6RXO - chains A and C; structure by X-ray diffraction, 1.95 A resolution.

== Chain A ==
Name: NAD-dependent protein deacylase
From: Escherichia coli (strain K12)
Notes: EC 3.5.1.-
Reference sequence: P75960 (NPD_ECOLI); residue numbers follow UniProt; this construct covers 40-279
Chain sequence (254 residues; row label = number of the first residue in the row; note: 40 numbers in that range are skipped by the numbering (no residue carries them; nothing is unmodelled there); numbers below 1 keep their minus sign (Met-14 is residue -14)):
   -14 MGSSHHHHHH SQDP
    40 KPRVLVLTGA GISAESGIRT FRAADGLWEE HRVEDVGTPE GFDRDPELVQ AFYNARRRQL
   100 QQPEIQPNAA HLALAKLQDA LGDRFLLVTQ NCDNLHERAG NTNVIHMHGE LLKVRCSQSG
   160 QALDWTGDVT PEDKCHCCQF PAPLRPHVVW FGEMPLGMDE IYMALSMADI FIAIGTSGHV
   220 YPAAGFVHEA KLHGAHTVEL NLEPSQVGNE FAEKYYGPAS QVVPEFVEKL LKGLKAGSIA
Disordered / not traced: -14 to -1, 275-279
Sequence notes: initiating methionine (-14); expression tag (-13 to -1); engineered mutation Gly76 (Ala in P75960), Cys131 (Ile in P75960), Ala161 (Val in P75960)
Ion coordination: Zn2+: Cys155, Cys174, Cys176, Cys177
Swiss-Prot annotation at these positions:
  - active site: His147 (Proton acceptor)
  - binding site (NAD(+)): Gln129, Asn130, Asp132, Gly214 to Ser216, Asn240 to Glu242, Ala258
  - binding site (substrate): Tyr92, Arg95
  - binding site (Zn(2+)): Cys155, Cys174
  - mutagenesis: Tyr92 (Y92F: 42-fold decrease in desuccinylase activity. 3-fold decrease in deacetylase activity), Arg95 (R95M: 100-fold decrease in desuccinylase activity. 3-fold decrease in deacetylase activity)

== Chain C ==
Name: Histone H4
Notes: fragment: H4K16Ac; engineered mutation(s): K16ALY
Reference sequence: P02309 (H4_YEAST); residues 12-22 here correspond to UniProt positions 13-23 (UniProt number = residue number + 1)
Chain sequence (11 residues; each row starts with the number of its first residue):
    12 KGGAKRHRKI L
Disordered / not traced: 12
Modified positions: Lys16 (N~6~-butanoyl-L-lysine; BTK)
Swiss-Prot annotation at these positions:
  - modified residue: Lys12 (N6-acetyl-N6-methyllysine)

== Interface between chain A and chain C ==
Pairs across the interface - 29 pairs, chain A then chain C:
  Trp67(A) - Lys16(C)
  Cys131(A) - Lys16(C)
  His147(A) - Lys16(C)
  Val187(A) - Lys16(C)
  Val188(A) - Lys16(C)
  Trp189(A) - Lys16(C)
  Phe190(A) - Lys16(C)
  Phe190(A) - Arg17(C)
  Phe190(A) - His18(C)
  Gly191(A) - Ala15(C)
  Gly191(A) - Lys16(C)  hydrogen bond (backbone-backbone)
  Glu192(A) - Ala15(C)
  Glu192(A) - Lys16(C)  hydrogen bond (backbone-backbone)
  Met193(A) - Gly14(C)
  Met193(A) - Ala15(C)  hydrophobic
  Pro194(A) - Gly14(C)
  Pro194(A) - Lys16(C)
  Tyr201(A) - Gly13(C)
  His218(A) - Arg17(C)
  His218(A) - His18(C)
  His218(A) - Arg19(C)  hydrogen bond (backbone-backbone)
  Val219(A) - Arg17(C)
  Tyr220(A) - Ala15(C)
  Tyr220(A) - Lys16(C)
  Tyr220(A) - Arg17(C)  hydrogen bond (backbone-backbone)
  Tyr220(A) - Arg19(C)
  Pro221(A) - Gly13(C)
  Pro221(A) - Gly14(C)
  Pro221(A) - Ala15(C)
Also at the interface, not in a pair above, chain A (19 interface residues in all): Phe60, Gly76, Tyr92

== Summary ==
19 residues of chain A face 7 of chain C across their interface, with 4 hydrogen bonds. The backbones
hydrogen-bond at Gly191(A)-Lys16(C), Glu192(A)-Lys16(C) and His218(A)-Arg19(C).
Here chain A is NAD-dependent protein deacylase (Escherichia coli (strain K12)) and chain C is Histone H4.
Entry 6RXO (Crystal structure of CobB Ac2 (A76G, I131C, V162A) in complex with H4K16-Buturyl peptide) was
determined by X-ray diffraction (same publication as 6RXJ, 6RXK, 6RXL, 6RXM, 6RXP, 6RXQ, 6RXR and 6RXS).
